PDB entry 7NJO | electron microscopy, 2.92 A resolution | chains C and D of the 20 polymer chains in the assembly

[Chain C]
Name: ATP synthase subunit alpha
From: Mycolicibacterium smegmatis (strain ATCC 700084 / mc(2)155)
Notes: EC 7.1.2.2
UniProtKB: A0R202 (ATPA_MYCS2); numbering as in UniProt (aligned over 1-548)
Sequence (548 residues; numbered 1 to 548; the number before each row is that of its first residue):
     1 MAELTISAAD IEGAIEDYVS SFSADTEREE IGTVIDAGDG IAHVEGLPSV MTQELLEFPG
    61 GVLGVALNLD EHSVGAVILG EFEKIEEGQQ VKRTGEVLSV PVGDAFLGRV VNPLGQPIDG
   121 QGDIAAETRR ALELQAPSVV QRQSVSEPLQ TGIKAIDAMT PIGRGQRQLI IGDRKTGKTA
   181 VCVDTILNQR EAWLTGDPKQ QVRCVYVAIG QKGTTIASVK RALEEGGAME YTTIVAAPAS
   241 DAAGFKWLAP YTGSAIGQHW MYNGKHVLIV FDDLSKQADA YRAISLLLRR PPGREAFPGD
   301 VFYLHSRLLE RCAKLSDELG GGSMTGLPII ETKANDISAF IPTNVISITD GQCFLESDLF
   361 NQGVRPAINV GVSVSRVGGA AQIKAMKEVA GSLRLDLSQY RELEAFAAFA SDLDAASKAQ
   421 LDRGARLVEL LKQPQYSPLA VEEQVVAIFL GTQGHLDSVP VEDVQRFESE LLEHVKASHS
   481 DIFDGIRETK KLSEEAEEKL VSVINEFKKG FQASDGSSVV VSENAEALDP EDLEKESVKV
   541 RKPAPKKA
Disordered / not traced: 1-4, 408-412, 522-524, 546-548
Ion coordination: Mg2+: Thr179 (together with ATP)
Ligand contacts:
  - ADP (adenosine-5'-diphosphate): Val374, Ser375, Arg376
  - ATP (adenosine-5'-triphosphate): Asp173, Arg174, Lys175, Thr176, Gly177, Lys178, Thr179, Ala180, Glu331, Phe360, Arg365, Pro366, Gln433, Pro434, Gln435
UniProt features mapped onto this chain:
  - binding site (ATP): Gly172 to Thr179
  - site: Ser373 (Required for activity)

[Chain D]
Name: ATP synthase subunit beta
From: Mycolicibacterium smegmatis (strain ATCC 700084 / mc(2)155)
Notes: EC 7.1.2.2
UniProtKB: A0R200 (ATPB_MYCS2); numbering as in UniProt (aligned over 1-475)
Sequence (475 residues; row label = number of the first residue in the row):
     1 MTATAEKTAG RVVRITGPVV DVEFPRGSVP ELFNALHAEI TFGALAKTLT LEVAQHLGDS
    61 LVRCISMQPT DGLVRGVEVT DTGASISVPV GDGVKGHVFN ALGDCLDDPG YGKDFEHWSI
   121 HRKPPAFSDL EPRTEMLETG LKVVDLLTPY VRGGKIALFG GAGVGKTVLI QEMINRIARN
   181 FGGTSVFAGV GERTREGNDL WVELADANVL KDTALVFGQM DEPPGTRMRV ALSALTMAEF
   241 FRDEQGQDVL LFIDNIFRFT QAGSEVSTLL GRMPSAVGYQ PTLADEMGEL QERITSTRGR
   301 SITSMQAVYV PADDYTDPAP ATTFAHLDAT TELSRAVFSK GIFPAVDPLA SSSTILDPAI
   361 VGDEHYRVAQ EVIRILQRYK DLQDIIAILG IDELSEEDKQ LVNRARRIER FLSQNMMAAE
   421 QFTGQPGSTV PLKETIEAFD KLTKGEFDHL PEQAFFLIGG LDDLAKKAES LGAKL
Disordered / not traced: 1-7
Ion coordination: Mg2+: Thr167 (together with ADP)
Ligand contacts: ADP (adenosine-5'-diphosphate): Gly161, Ala162, Gly163, Val164, Gly165, Lys166, Thr167, Val168, Glu196, Phe338, Phe343, Met416, Ala419, Phe422, Thr423

[Chain C / chain D interface]
Pairs across the interface (112):
  Gly46(C) - Arg75(D)  hydrogen bond (backbone-side chain)
  Leu47(C) - Arg75(D)  hydrogen bond (backbone-side chain)
  Pro48(C) - Val74(D)
  Pro48(C) - Arg75(D)
  Ser49(C) - Val74(D)
  Val50(C) - Val74(D)
  Val50(C) - Arg75(D)
  Met51(C) - Phe42(D)  hydrophobic
  Met51(C) - Gly72(D)
  Met51(C) - Leu73(D)
  Met51(C) - Val74(D)  hydrophobic
  Thr52(C) - Thr70(D)
  Thr52(C) - Asp71(D)
  Thr52(C) - Gly72(D)  hydrogen bond (backbone-backbone)
  Thr52(C) - Leu73(D)  hydrogen bond (backbone-backbone)
  Gln53(C) - Asp71(D)
  Asn68(C) - Ile15(D)
  Asn68(C) - Thr16(D)
  Leu69(C) - Arg14(D)
  Leu69(C) - Ile15(D)  hydrogen bond (backbone-backbone)
  Leu69(C) - Arg75(D)
  Asp70(C) - Val13(D)
  Asp70(C) - Arg14(D)
  Asp70(C) - Arg75(D)  hydrogen bond (backbone-side chain)
  Glu71(C) - Val13(D)
  Glu71(C) - Arg14(D)  salt bridge
  Ser73(C) - Arg75(D)
  Val74(C) - Arg75(D)
  Gly95(C) - Phe42(D)
  Glu96(C) - Phe42(D)
  Val97(C) - Phe42(D)
  Val97(C) - Leu45(D)  hydrophobic
  Glu133(C) - Leu45(D)
  Glu133(C) - Asp71(D)
  Leu134(C) - Ala44(D)
  Gln135(C) - Asp221(D)
  Pro137(C) - Thr194(D)
  Ser138(C) - Thr194(D)
  Val139(C) - Thr194(D)
  Val139(C) - Gly197(D)
  Val139(C) - Asn198(D)  hydrogen bond (backbone-side chain)
  Val139(C) - Phe217(D)  hydrophobic
  Val139(C) - Gln219(D)
  Val140(C) - Leu106(D)  hydrophobic
  Val140(C) - Asp107(D)
  Val140(C) - Trp201(D)  hydrophobic
  Arg142(C) - Thr194(D)
  Arg142(C) - Arg195(D)
  Arg142(C) - Asn198(D)  hydrogen bond (backbone-side chain)
  Gln143(C) - Asn198(D)
  Ser144(C) - Asn198(D)
  Arg167(C) - Arg193(D)
  Arg290(C) - Thr16(D)  hydrogen bond
  Arg290(C) - Gly17(D)
  Pro291(C) - Thr268(D)
  Pro291(C) - Leu269(D)
  Arg294(C) - Val277(D)
  Gly299(C) - Glu265(D)
  Asp300(C) - Glu265(D)
  Phe302(C) - Arg258(D)
  Phe302(C) - Gln261(D)
  Phe302(C) - Glu265(D)
  Tyr303(C) - Asp221(D)
  Tyr303(C) - Glu222(D)
  Tyr303(C) - Pro223(D)  hydrophobic
  Tyr303(C) - Arg227(D)
  Tyr303(C) - Glu265(D)
  Ser306(C) - Met220(D)  hydrogen bond (side chain-backbone)
  Glu310(C) - Arg193(D)
  Glu310(C) - Thr194(D)  hydrogen bond
  Glu310(C) - Met220(D)
  Glu310(C) - Asp221(D)
  Ser338(C) - Ala312(D)
  Thr343(C) - Tyr309(D)
  Thr343(C) - Ala312(D)
  Ile346(C) - Ala162(D)  hydrophobic
  Ile346(C) - Arg193(D)
  Ser347(C) - Arg193(D)  hydrogen bond (backbone-side chain)
  Ser347(C) - Met220(D)
  Ser347(C) - Arg258(D)  hydrogen bond
  Ile348(C) - Arg193(D)  hydrogen bond (backbone-side chain)
  Ile348(C) - Met220(D)  hydrophobic
  Thr349(C) - Arg193(D)  hydrogen bond (backbone-side chain)
  Asp350(C) - Arg193(D)  salt bridge
  Asp350(C) - Arg195(D)  salt bridge
  Gly371(C) - Phe338(D)
  Gly371(C) - Ser339(D)
  Val374(C) - Phe338(D)  hydrophobic
  Arg376(C) - Gly163(D)
  Arg376(C) - Arg193(D)
  Arg376(C) - Arg195(D)
  Arg376(C) - Phe422(D)
  Gly378(C) - Gln421(D)
  Gly378(C) - Phe422(D)
  Gly379(C) - Gln421(D)  hydrogen bond (backbone-backbone)
  Gly391(C) - Phe422(D)
  Arg394(C) - Phe338(D)
  Arg394(C) - Phe343(D)
  Leu395(C) - Phe456(D)  hydrophobic
  Leu395(C) - Leu457(D)  hydrophobic
  Ser398(C) - Ser339(D)  hydrogen bond (side chain-backbone)
  Ser398(C) - Lys340(D)  hydrogen bond (side chain-backbone)
  Ser398(C) - Gly341(D)  hydrogen bond (side chain-backbone)
  Gln399(C) - Lys340(D)
  Gln399(C) - Phe456(D)
  Glu402(C) - Arg406(D)  salt bridge
  Glu402(C) - Arg410(D)  salt bridge
  Phe406(C) - Ile386(D)  hydrophobic
  Phe406(C) - Arg406(D)
  Ala416(C) - Pro451(D)  hydrophobic
  Ala416(C) - Gln453(D)
  Gln420(C) - Gln453(D)
Other interface residues (no listed pair), chain C (67 interface residues in all): Leu67, Ala136, Val145, Arg307, Val372, Ser375, Val377, Ala380, Leu403
Other interface residues (no listed pair), chain D (63 interface residues in all): Pro18, Pro69, Glu192, Glu196, Asp199, Arg335, Tyr379, Ile391, Val402, Thr423

[In short]
67 residues of chain C face 63 of chain D across their interface, with 19 hydrogen bonds and 5 salt bridges.
Polar pairs include Glu71(C)-Arg14(D), Asp350(C)-Arg193(D) and Asp350(C)-Arg195(D). ADP is bound between chain
C and chain D. Chain C binds ATP.
Here chain C is ATP synthase subunit alpha and chain D is ATP synthase subunit beta, both from
Mycolicibacterium smegmatis (strain ATCC 700084 / mc(2)155). Entry 7NJO (Mycobacterium smegmatis ATP synthase
state 1e) was determined by electron microscopy, deposited together with 7NJK, 7NJL, 7NJM, 7NJN, 7NJP, 7NJQ
and 20 further entries.
